PDB entry 6MIT | X-ray diffraction, 3.20 A resolution | chains A and G of the 5 polymer chains in the assembly

Chain A:
Molecule: Lipopolysaccharide export system ATP-binding protein
Source organism: Enterobacter cloacae subsp. cloacae (strain ATCC 13047 / DSM 30054 / NBRC 13535 / NCDC 279-56)
Reference sequence: A0A0H3CR83 (A0A0H3CR83_ENTCC); residues 1-241 here = UniProt positions 1-241
Amino-acid sequence (241 residues; each row starts with the number of its first residue):
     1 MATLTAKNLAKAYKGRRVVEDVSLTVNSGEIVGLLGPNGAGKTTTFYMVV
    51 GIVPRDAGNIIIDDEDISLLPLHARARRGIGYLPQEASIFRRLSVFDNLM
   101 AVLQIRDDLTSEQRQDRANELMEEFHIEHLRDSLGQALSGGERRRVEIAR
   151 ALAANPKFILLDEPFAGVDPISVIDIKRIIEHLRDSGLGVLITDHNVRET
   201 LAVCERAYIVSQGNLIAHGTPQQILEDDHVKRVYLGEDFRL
Not modelled in the structure: 1
From the paper describing this entry:
  - catalytic residues: Glu-163 (citing earlier work)

Chain G:
Molecule: Lipopolysaccharide export system permease protein LptG
Source organism: Enterobacter cloacae subsp. cloacae (strain ATCC 13047 / DSM 30054 / NBRC 13535 / NCDC 279-56)
Reference sequence: A0A0H3CQA2 (A0A0H3CQA2_ENTCC); residue numbers follow UniProt; this construct covers 1-360
Amino-acid sequence (360 residues; row label = number of the first residue in the row):
     1 MQAFGVLDRYIGKTIFTTIMMTLFMLVSLSGIIKFVDQLKKAGQGSYDAL
    51 GAGMYTLLSVPKDVQIFFPMAALLGALLGLGMLAQRSELVVMQASGFTRL
   101 QVALSVMKTAIPLVLLTMAIGEWVAPQGEQMARNYRAQAMYGGSLLSTQQ
   151 GLWAKDGQNFVYIERVKGDDELGGVSIYAFNDERRLQSVRHASSAKFDPE
   201 HKQWRLSQVDESDLTNPKQITGSQTVSGTWKTNLTPDKLGVVALDPDALS
   251 ISGLHNYVKYLKSSGQDAGRYQLNMWSKIFQPMSVAVMMLMALSFIFGPL
   301 RSVPMGVRVVTGISFGFVFYVLDQIFGPLTLVYGIPPIIGALLPSASFLL
   351 ISLWLLLKRS
Not modelled in the structure: 1-4, 360

How chain A and chain G interact:
Residue-residue contacts (35; chain A residue first):
  Leu-72(A) with Val-90(G); Gln-93(G); Ala-94(G)
  His-73(A) with Gln-93(G), hydrogen bond (backbone-backbone); Gly-96(G); Thr-98(G), hydrogen bond
  Ala-76(A) with Gln-93(G); Ala-94(G); Gly-96(G)
  Arg-77(A) with Gly-96(G), hydrogen bond (side chain-backbone); Gln-101(G)
  Glu-86(A) with Ser-87(G)
  Ala-87(A) with Arg-86(G); Ser-87(G), hydrogen bond (backbone-side chain)
  Ser-88(A) with Ser-87(G); Val-91(G)
  Ile-89(A) with Glu-88(G)
  Phe-90(A) with Leu-7(G), hydrophobic; Tyr-10(G), hydrophobic; Glu-88(G); Val-91(G), hydrophobic; Met-92(G), hydrophobic
  Arg-91(A) with Tyr-10(G), hydrogen bond (backbone-side chain); Glu-88(G), hydrogen bond (backbone-side chain)
  Leu-93(A) with Tyr-10(G), hydrophobic
  Asp-97(A) with Val-6(G)
  Ala-101(A) with Val-6(G), hydrophobic; Leu-7(G), hydrophobic
  Val-102(A) with Ser-95(G)
  Gln-104(A) with Gly-5(G); Val-6(G), hydrogen bond (side chain-backbone)
  Ile-105(A) with Ser-95(G); Gly-96(G); Gln-101(G)
  Arg-150(A) with Val-91(G)
Other interface residues (no listed pair), chain A (21 interface residues in all): Ile-80, Tyr-82, Arg-92, Ala-154
Other interface residues (no listed pair), chain G (17 interface residues in all): Phe-97

Overview:
Chain A and chain G form an interface of 21 and 17 residues respectively, with 7 hydrogen bonds. Among the
polar pairs are His-73(A)/Thr-98(G), Arg-77(A)/Gly-96(G) and Ala-87(A)/Ser-87(G). The paper reports the
catalytic residue Glu-163(A).
Chain A is Lipopolysaccharide export system ATP-binding protein and chain G is Lipopolysaccharide export
system permease protein LptG, both from Enterobacter cloacae subsp. cloacae (strain ATCC 13047 / DSM 30054 /
NBRC 13535 / NCDC 279-56); the structure, LptBFGC from Enterobacter cloacae, was determined by X-ray
diffraction, deposited together with 6MJP.
